PDB entry 4XM1 | X-ray diffraction, 1.80 A resolution | chains A and E of the 6 polymer chains in the assembly

[Chain A (and E)]
Protein: Uncharacterized protein
From: Pyrococcus furiosus (strain ATCC 43587 / DSM 3638 / JCM 8422 / Vc1)
Notes: chain E of this document is another copy of the same molecule, construct and numbering; everything in this record applies to it too
UniProt: Q8U3V1 (Q8U3V1_PYRFU); numbering as in UniProt (aligned over 1-267)
Amino-acid sequence (267 residues; row label = number of the first residue in the row):
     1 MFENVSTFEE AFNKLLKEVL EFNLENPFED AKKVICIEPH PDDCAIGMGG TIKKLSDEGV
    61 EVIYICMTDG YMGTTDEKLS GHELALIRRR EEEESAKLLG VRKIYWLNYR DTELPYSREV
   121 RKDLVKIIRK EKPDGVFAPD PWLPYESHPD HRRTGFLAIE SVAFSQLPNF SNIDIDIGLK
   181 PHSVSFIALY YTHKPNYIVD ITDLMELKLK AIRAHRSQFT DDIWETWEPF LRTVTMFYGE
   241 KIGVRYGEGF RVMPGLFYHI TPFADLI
Unresolved in the structure: 1-4 (chain E: 1-10)

[Chain A / chain E interface]
Contacting residue pairs (18; chain A residue first):
  D69(A) - H82(E)
  D69(A) - R110(E)  salt bridge
  Y71(A) - N108(E)
  H82(A) - D69(E)
  H82(A) - H82(E)
  H82(A) - A85(E)
  H82(A) - R89(E)
  H82(A) - N108(E)  hydrogen bond
  E83(A) - L86(E)
  E83(A) - R90(E)  salt bridge
  A85(A) - H82(E)
  L86(A) - E83(E)
  R89(A) - H82(E)
  N108(A) - Y71(E)
  N108(A) - H82(E)  hydrogen bond
  N108(A) - R110(E)  hydrogen bond (backbone-side chain)
  R110(A) - D69(E)  salt bridge
  R110(A) - N108(E)  hydrogen bond (side chain-backbone)
Other interface residues (no listed pair), chain A (11 interface residues in all): S80, Y109
Other interface residues (no listed pair), chain E (11 interface residues in all): S80

[Summary]
The chain A/chain E interface involves 11 residues from each chain; the contacts include 4 hydrogen bonds and
3 salt bridges. Polar contacts include D69(A)-R110(E), E83(A)-R90(E) and H82(A)-N108(E).
Chain A and chain E are both Uncharacterized protein (Pyrococcus furiosus (strain ATCC 43587 / DSM 3638 / JCM
8422 / Vc1)); the structure, N,N'-diacetylchitobiose deacetylase from Pyrococcus furiosus in the presence of
cadmium, was determined by X-ray diffraction together with 4XLZ, 4XM0 and 4XM2 from the same study.
